PDB entry 9JJB | electron microscopy, 2.68 A resolution | chains B and D of the 4 polymer chains in the assembly

[Chain B]
Protein: Polyketide synthase GfsA
From: Streptomyces graminofaciens
Notes: EC 2.3.1.-, 4.1.1.-
UniProt: E0D202 (GFSA_STRHA); the construct lacks a stretch of the UniProt sequence and is renumbered around it, so the offset changes along the chain: 13-546 = UniProt 13-546; 865-876 = UniProt 547-558; 877-934 = UniProt 870-927
Chain sequence (605 residues; each row starts with the number of its first residue; note: 318 numbers in that range are skipped by the numbering (no residue carries them; nothing is unmodelled there)):
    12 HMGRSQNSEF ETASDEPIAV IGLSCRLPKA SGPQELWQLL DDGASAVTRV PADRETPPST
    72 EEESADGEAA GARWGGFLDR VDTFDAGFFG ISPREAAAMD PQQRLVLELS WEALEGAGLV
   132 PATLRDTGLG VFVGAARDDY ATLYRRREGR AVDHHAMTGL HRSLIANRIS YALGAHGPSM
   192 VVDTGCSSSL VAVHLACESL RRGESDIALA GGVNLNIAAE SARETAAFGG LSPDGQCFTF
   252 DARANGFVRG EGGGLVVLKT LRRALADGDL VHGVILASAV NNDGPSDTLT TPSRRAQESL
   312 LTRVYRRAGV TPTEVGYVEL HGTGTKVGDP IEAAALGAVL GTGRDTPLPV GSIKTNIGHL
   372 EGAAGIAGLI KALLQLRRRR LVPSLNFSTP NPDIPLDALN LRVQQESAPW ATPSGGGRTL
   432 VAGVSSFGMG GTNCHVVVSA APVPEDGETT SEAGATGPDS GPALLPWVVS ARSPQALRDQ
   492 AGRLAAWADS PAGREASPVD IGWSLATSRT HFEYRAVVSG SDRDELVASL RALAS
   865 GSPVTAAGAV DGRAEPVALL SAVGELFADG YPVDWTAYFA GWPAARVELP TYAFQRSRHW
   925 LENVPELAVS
Unresolved in the structure: 12-26, 63-84, 158-163, 424-429, 454-475, 865-896, 904-907, 927-934
Construct notes: expression tag (12); engineered mutation Cys197 (Gln in E0D202)
Small-molecule neighbours: 9EF (N-[2-(acetylamino)ethyl]-N~3~-[(2R)-2-hydroxy-3,3-dimethyl-4-(phosphonooxy)butanoyl]-beta-alaninamide): Cys197, Phe239, Phe258, Thr299, Thr301, Thr302, Thr334, Thr336, Val338, His370, Glu372, Phe438, Gly439, Met440

[Chain D]
Protein: Polyketide synthase
From: Streptomyces graminofaciens
Notes: fragment: acpl
UniProt: E0D202 (E0D202_9ACTN); residues 934-1025 here correspond to UniProt positions 933-1024 (UniProt number = residue number - 1)
Chain sequence (94 residues; each row starts with the number of its first residue):
   932 HMPREPVTPD SDHPDPVETV RQLTAHVLGL TAAADVEMTR SFKDLGFDSL MSVELRDRLC
   992 AATGLSLATT LLYDHPSPAE TAEFVRARLT GDEA
Unresolved in the structure: 932-948, 994-1000, 1017-1025
Construct notes: expression tag (932-933)
Covalent attachments: compound 9EF linked to Ser980

[Chain B / chain D interface]
Pairs across the interface (15):
  Gly98(B) with Arg971(D), hydrogen bond (backbone-side chain)
  Gly101(B) with Asp975(D); Gly977(D)
  Ser103(B) with Leu959(D), hydrogen bond (side chain-backbone); Gly977(D)
  Pro104(B) with Leu959(D)
  Arg105(B) with Val958(D); Leu959(D); Gly960(D)
  His165(B) with Asp979(D), salt bridge; Leu981(D)
  His166(B) with Met982(D)
  Tyr182(B) with Lys974(D)
  Arg483(B) with Arg971(D)
  Glu524(B) with Arg971(D), salt bridge
Interface residues without a listed pair, chain B (11 interface residues in all): Ile102
Interface residues without a listed pair, chain D (13 interface residues in all): His957, Leu961, Leu976

[In short]
11 residues of chain B face 13 of chain D across their interface, with 2 hydrogen bonds and 2 salt bridges.
Polar contacts include His165(B)-Asp979(D), Glu524(B)-Arg971(D) and Gly98(B)-Arg971(D). Ligands of chain B:
compound 9EF. Covalently linked compound 9EF: at Ser980(D).
Here chain B is Polyketide synthase GfsA and chain D is Polyketide synthase, both from Streptomyces
graminofaciens. Entry 9JJB (Class 1 state of the GfsA KSQ-ancestralAT chimeric didomain in complex with the
GfsA ACP domain) was determined by electron microscopy (same publication as 9IYW and 9JJ9).
